7D3Z - chain A; structure by X-ray diffraction, 1.65 A resolution.

[Chain A]
Protein: Dihydrofolate reductase
Source organism: Escherichia coli (strain K12)
Notes: EC 1.5.1.3
UniProtKB: P0ABQ4 (DYR_ECOLI); numbering as in UniProt (aligned over 1-159)
Sequence (159 residues; numbered 1 to 159; the number before each row is that of its first residue):
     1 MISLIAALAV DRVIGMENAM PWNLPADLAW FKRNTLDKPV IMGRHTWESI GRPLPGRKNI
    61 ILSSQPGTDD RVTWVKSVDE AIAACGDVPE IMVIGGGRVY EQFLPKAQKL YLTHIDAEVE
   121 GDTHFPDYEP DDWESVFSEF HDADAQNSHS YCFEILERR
Construct notes: conflict D37 (Asn in P0ABQ4)
Ligand contacts:
  - folic acid (FOL): I5, A6, A7, M20, D27, L28, A29, W30, F31, K32, T46, I50, R52, L54, P55, R57, I94, Y100, T113
  - NADP (NAP; NADP nicotinamide-adenine-dinucleotide phosphate): A6, A7, I14, G15, M16, N18, A19, M20, W22, G43, R44, H45, T46, S49, L62, S63, S64, Q65, K76, S77, V78, I94, G95, G96, G97, R98, V99, Y100, Q102, T123
Reported in the primary citation:
  - binding site for folic acid: D27
  - conformationally variable residues (loop rearrangement, side-chain flip): A9 to L24, D116 to D132
  - catalytic residues: M20 (proposed by the authors, not directly observed)

[Summary]
Chain A binds folic acid and NADP. From the paper: the catalytic residue M20; a binding site for folic acid at
D27.
Chain A is Dihydrofolate reductase (Escherichia coli (strain K12)); the structure, X-ray crystal Structure of
E.coli Dihydrofolate Reductase complexed with folate and NADP+ at pH4.5, was determined by X-ray diffraction,
deposited together with 7D49, 7D4L, 7D4X and 7D6G.
